PDB entry 9DQ5 | X-ray diffraction, 3.10 A resolution | chains H and C of the 3 polymer chains in the assembly

# Chain H
Name: 9D9 heavy chain
Source organism: Homo sapiens
Notes: fragment: Fab heavy chain with hexahistidine tag
Chain sequence (228 residues; row label = number of the first residue in the row):
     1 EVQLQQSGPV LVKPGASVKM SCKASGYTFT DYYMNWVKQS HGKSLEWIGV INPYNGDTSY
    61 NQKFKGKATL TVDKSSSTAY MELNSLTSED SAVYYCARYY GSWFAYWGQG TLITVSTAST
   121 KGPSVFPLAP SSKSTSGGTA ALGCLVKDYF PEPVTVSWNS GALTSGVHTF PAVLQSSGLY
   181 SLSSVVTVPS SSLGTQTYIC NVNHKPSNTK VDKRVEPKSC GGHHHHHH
Unresolved in the structure: 133-136, 218-228
Disulfide bonds: Cys22-Cys96, Cys144-Cys200

# Chain C
Name: Cytotoxic T-lymphocyte protein 4
Source organism: Mus musculus
UniProtKB: P09793 (CTLA4_MOUSE); residues -2 to 116 here correspond to UniProt positions 35-153 (UniProt number = residue number + 37)
Chain sequence (135 residues; row label = number of the first residue in the row; numbers below 1 keep their minus sign (His-18 is residue -18)):
   -18 HHHHHHGSGS ENLYFQSEAI QVTQPSVVLA SSHGVASFPC EYSPSHNTDE VRVTVLRQTN
    42 DQMTEVCATT FTEKNTVGFL DYPFCSGTFN ESRVNLTIQG LRAVDTGLYL CKVELMYPPP
   102 YFVGMGNGTQ IYVID
Unresolved in the structure: -18 to -2, 39-47, 116
Disulfide bonds: Cys21-Cys92, Cys48-Cys66
Differences from the reference sequence: expression tag (-18 to -3)
Swiss-Prot annotation at these positions:
  - region: Val9 to Ser13 (Homodimerization), Met97 to Tyr102 (Important for interaction with CD80 and CD86), Tyr113 to Asp116 (Homodimerization)
  - glycosylation (N-linked (GlcNAc...) asparagine): Asn71, Asn76, Asn108

# Interface between chain H and chain C
Contacting residue pairs (24; chain H residue first):
  Tyr32(H) with His27(C)
  Tyr33(H) with Asn28(C); Pro99(C), hydrophobic; Pro100(C); Pro101(C), hydrogen bond (side chain-backbone); Tyr102(C); Phe103(C)
  Val50(H) with Pro100(C)
  Asn52(H) with Phe103(C)
  Tyr54(H) with Ala0(C), hydrogen bond (side chain-backbone); Pro25(C), hydrophobic; Phe103(C), hydrophobic
  Asn55(H) with Glu-1(C); Phe103(C)
  Asp57(H) with Pro101(C); Tyr102(C)
  Thr58(H) with Pro101(C)
  Tyr99(H) with His27(C); Tyr98(C); Pro99(C), hydrophobic
  Tyr100(H) with His27(C)
  Gly101(H) with His27(C), hydrogen bond (backbone-side chain)
  Trp103(H) with Tyr98(C), hydrogen bond; Pro99(C), hydrophobic
Other interface residues (no listed pair), chain H (13 interface residues in all): Ser59
Other interface residues (no listed pair), chain C (13 interface residues in all): Ile1, Asp30

# Overview
The chain H/chain C interface involves 13 residues from each chain, with 4 hydrogen bonds. Polar contacts
include Tyr33(H)-Pro101(C), Tyr54(H)-Ala0(C) and Gly101(H)-His27(C).
Chain H is 9D9 heavy chain (Homo sapiens) and chain C is Cytotoxic T-lymphocyte protein 4 (Mus musculus); the
structure, Crystal structure of Anti-CTLA-4 Fab (9D9) in complex with mouse CTLA-4, was determined by X-ray
diffraction.
